PDB entry 1M1K | X-ray diffraction, 3.20 A resolution | chains A and S of the 30 polymer chains in the assembly

# Chain A
Molecule: 23S RRNA
From: Haloarcula marismortui
Sequence (2922 nucleotides; each row starts with the number of its first residue):
     2 UUGGCUACUA UGCCAGCUGG UGGAUUGCUC GGCUCAGGCG CUGAUGAAGG ACGUGCCAAG
    62 CUGCGAUAAG CCAUGGGGAG CCGCACGGAG GCGAAGAACC AUGGAUUUCC GAAUGAGAAU
   122 CUCUCUAACA AUUGCUUCGC GCAAUGAGGA ACCCCGAGAA CUGAAACAUC UCAGUAUCGG
   182 GAGGAACAGA AAACGCAAUG UGAUGUCGUU AGUAACCGCG AGUGAACGCG AUACAGCCCA
   242 AACCGAAGCC CUCACGGGCA AUGUGGUGUC AGGGCUACCU CUCAUCAGCC GACCGUCUCG
   302 ACGAAGUCUC UUGGAACAGA GCGUGAUACA GGGUGACAAC CCCGUACUCG AGACCAGUAC
   362 GACGUGCGGU AGUGCCAGAG UAGCGGGGGU UGGAUAUCCC UCGCGAAUAA CGCAGGCAUC
   422 GACUGCGAAG GCUAAACACA ACCUGAGACC GAUAGUGAAC AAGUAGUGUG AACGAACGCU
   482 GCAAAGUACC CUCAGAAGGG AGGCGAAAUA GAGCAUGAAA UCAGUUGGCG AUCGAGCGAC
   542 AGGGCAUACA AGGUCCCUCG ACGAAUGACC GACGCGCGAG CGUCCAGUAA GACUCACGGG
   602 AAGCCGAUGU UCUGUCGUAC GUUUUGAAAA ACGAGCCAGG GAGUGUGUCU GCAUGGCAAG
   662 UCUAACCGGA GUAUCCGGGG AGGCACAGGG AAACCGACAU GGCCGCAGGG CUUUGCCCGA
   722 GGGCCGCCGU CUUCAAGGGC GGGGAGCCAU GUGGACACGA CCCGAAUCCG GACGAUCUAC
   782 GCAUGGACAA GAUGAAGCGU GCCGAAAGGC ACGUGGAAGU CUGUUAGAGU UGGUGUCCUA
   842 CAAUACCCUC UCGUGAUCUA UGUGUAGGGG UGAAAGGCCC AUCGAGUCCG GCAACAGCUG
   902 GUUCCAAUCG AAACAUGUCG AAGCAUGACC UCCGCCGAGG UAGUCUGUGA GGUAGAGCGA
   962 CCGAUUGGUG UGUCCGCCUC CGAGAGGAGU CGGCACACCU GUCAAACUCC AAACUUACAG
  1022 ACGCCGUUUG ACGCGGGGAU UCCGGUGCGC GGGGUAAGCC UGUGUACCAG GAGGGGAACA
  1082 ACCCAGAGAU AGGUUAAGGU CCCCAAGUGU GGAUUAAGUG UAAUCCUCUG AAGGUGGUCU
  1142 CGAGCCCUAG ACAGCCGGGA GGUGAGCUUA GAAGCAGCUA CCCUCUAAGA AAAGCGUAAC
  1202 AGCUUACCGG CCGAGGUUUG AGGCGCCCAA AAUGAUCGGG ACUCAAAUCC ACCACCGAGA
  1262 CCUGUCCGUA CCACUCAUAC UGGUAAUCGA GUAGAUUGGC GCUCUAAUUG GAUGGAAGUA
  1322 GGGGUGAAAA CUCCUAUGGA CCGAUUAGUG ACGAAAAUCC UGGCCAUAGU AGCAGCGAUA
  1382 GUCGGGUGAG AACCCCGACG GCCUAAUGGA UAAGGGUUCC UCAGCACUGC UGAUCAGCUG
  1442 AGGGUUAGCC GGUCCUAAGU CAUACCGCAA CUCGACUAUG ACGAAAUGGG AAACGGGUUA
  1502 AUAUUCCCGU GCCACUAUGC AGUGAAAGUU GACGCCCUGG GGUCGAUCAC GCUGGGCAUU
  1562 CGCCCAGUCG AACCGUCCAA CUCCGUGGAA GCCGUAAUGG CAGGAAGCGG ACGAACGGCG
  1622 GCAUAGGGAA ACGUGAUUCA ACCUGGGGCC CAUGAAAAGA CGAGCAUAGU GUCCGUACCG
  1682 AGAACCGACA CAGGUGUCCA UGGCGGCGAA AGCCAAGGCC UGUCGGGAGC AACCAACGUU
  1742 AGGGAAUUCG GCAAGUUAGU CCCGUACCUU CGGAAGAAGG GAUGCCUGCU CCGGAACGGA
  1802 GCAGGUCGCA GUGACUCGGA AGCUCGGACU GUCUAGUAAC AACAUAGGUG ACCGCAAAUC
  1862 CGCAAGGACU CGUACGGUCA CUGAAUCCUG CCCAGUGCAG GUAUCUGAAC ACCUCGUACA
  1922 AGAGGACGAA GGACCUGUCA ACGGCGGGGG UAACUAUGAC CCUCUUAAGG UAGCGUAGUA
  1982 CCUUGCCGCA UCAGUAGCGG CUUGCAUGAA UGGAUUAACC AGAGCUUCAC UGUCCCAACG
  2042 UUGGGCCCGG UGAACUGUAC AUUCCAGUGC GGAGUCUGGA GACACCCAGG GGGAAGCGAA
  2102 GACCCUAUGG AGCUUUACUG CAGGCUGUCG CUGAGACGUG GUCGCCGAUG UGCAGCAUAG
  2162 GUAGGAGACA CUACACAGGU ACCCGCGCUA GCGGGCCACC GAGUCAACAG UGAAAUACUA
  2222 CCCGUCGGUG ACUGCGACUC UCACUCCGGG AGGAGGACAC CGAUAGCCGG GCAGUUUGAC
  2282 UGGGGCGGUA CGCGCUCGAA AAGAUAUCGA GCGCGCCCUA UGGCUAUCUC AGCCGGGACA
  2342 GAGACCCGGC GAAGAGUGCA AGAGCAAAAG AUAGCUUGAC AGUGUUCUUC CCAACGAGGA
  2402 ACGCUGACGC GAAAGCGUGG UCUAGCGAAC CAAUUAGCCU GCUUGAUGCG GGCAAUUGAU
  2462 GACAGAAAAG CUACCCUAGG GAUAACAGAG UCGUCACUCG CAAGAGCACA UAUCGACCGA
  2522 GUGGCUUGCU ACCUCGAUGU CGGUUCCCUC CAUCCUGCCC GUGCAGAAGC GGGCAAGGGU
  2582 GAGGUUGUUC GCCUAUUAAA GGAGGUCGUG AGCUGGGUUU AGACCGUCGU GAGACAGGUC
  2642 GGCUGCUAUC UACUGGGUGU GUAAUGGUGU CUGACAAGAA CGACCGUAUA GUACGAGAGG
  2702 AACUACGGUU GGUGGCCACU GGUGUACCGG UUGUUCGAGA GAGCACGUGC CGGGUAGCCA
  2762 CGCCACACGG GGUAAGAGCU GAACGCAUCU AAGCUCGAAA CCCACUUGGA AAAGAGACAC
  2822 CGCCGAGGUC CCGCGUACAA GACGCGGUCG AUAGACUCGG GGUGUGCGCG UCGAGGUAAC
  2882 GAGACGUUAA GCCCACGAGC ACUAACAGAC CAAAGCCAUC AU
Disordered / not traced: 2-9, 126-127, 715, 971-998, 1560, 1952-1963, 2137-2236, 2339-2343, 2665-2666, 2915-2923
Differences from the reference sequence: conflict C560 (U3155 in 3377779)
Ion coordination: Mg2+ site 1 near G28 (its only coordinating residue here); Na+ site 1 near C40 (its only coordinating residue here); Na+ site 2: G56, A59, A60, G61; Na+ site 3: G66, U108; Mg2+ site 2 near U115 (its only coordinating residue here); Na+ site 4: C141, G142; Na+ site 5 near U146 (its only coordinating residue here); Mg2+ site 3: C162, U2276; K+ site 1: C162, U163, U172; Mg2+ site 4: A165, A167, C168; Na+ site 6: A165, A166, A167; Mg2+ site 5: A166, G219; 63 more Na+ sites not listed; 98 more Mg2+ sites not listed; 1 more K+ sites not listed
Ligand contacts: azithromycin (ZIT): C839, G2099, A2100, A2103, A2538, G2540, U2645, G2646

# Chain S
Name: Ribosomal protein L22
From: Haloarcula marismortui
UniProtKB: P10970 (RL22_HALMA); residue numbers follow UniProt; this construct covers 1-154
Amino-acid sequence (154 residues; each row starts with the number of its first residue):
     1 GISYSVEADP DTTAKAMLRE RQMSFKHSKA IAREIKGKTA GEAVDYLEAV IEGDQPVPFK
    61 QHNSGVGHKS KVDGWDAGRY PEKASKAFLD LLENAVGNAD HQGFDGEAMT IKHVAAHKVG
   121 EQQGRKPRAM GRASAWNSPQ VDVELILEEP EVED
Disordered / not traced: 151-154
Ion coordination: Mg2+: Gly65 (shared with C2048(A), C2088(A), A2089(A) of chain A); Na+ site 1: Ser70, Val72; Na+ site 2: Val72, Trp75 (shared with U2659(A), G2660(A) of chain A)

# Chain A / chain S interface
Residue-residue contacts - 131 pairs, chain A then chain S:
  A11(A) - Lys60(S)  hydrogen bond to the phosphate
  A11(A) - Gly74(S)  sugar contact
  A11(A) - Trp75(S)  sugar contact
  U12(A) - Lys60(S)  salt bridge to the phosphate
  U12(A) - Trp75(S)  sugar contact
  G13(A) - Gln61(S)  phosphate contact
  U19(A) - Ser5(S)  hydrogen bond to the sugar
  G20(A) - Ile2(S)  sugar contact
  G20(A) - Ser3(S)  hydrogen bond to the sugar
  G20(A) - Ser5(S)  sugar contact
  G20(A) - His117(S)  base contact
  G21(A) - Gly1(S)  sugar contact
  G21(A) - Ile2(S)  sugar contact
  G21(A) - Ser3(S)  hydrogen bond to the phosphate
  U22(A) - Gly1(S)  hydrogen bond to the phosphate
  U22(A) - Val119(S)  sugar contact
  C492(A) - His101(S)  hydrogen bond to the sugar
  C494(A) - Glu93(S)  sugar contact
  G499(A) - Arg19(S)  phosphate contact
  G499(A) - Asn94(S)  hydrogen bond to the base
  G500(A) - Tyr4(S)  phosphate contact
  G500(A) - Ala16(S)  sugar contact
  G500(A) - Met17(S)  hydrogen bond to the sugar
  G500(A) - Arg19(S)  salt bridge to the phosphate
  G500(A) - Asn94(S)  hydrogen bond to the sugar
  G500(A) - Asn98(S)  base contact
  G501(A) - Tyr4(S)  hydrogen bond to the phosphate
  G501(A) - Lys15(S)  sugar contact
  G501(A) - Met17(S)  phosphate contact
  G501(A) - Asn98(S)  sugar contact
  G501(A) - Gln102(S)  hydrogen bond to the sugar
  U510(A) - Ser3(S)  base contact
  C523(A) - Phe25(S)  sugar contact
  C523(A) - Lys29(S)  hydrogen bond to the phosphate
  A524(A) - Phe25(S)  sugar contact
  A524(A) - Lys29(S)  salt bridge to the phosphate
  A524(A) - Gln61(S)  phosphate contact
  A524(A) - Ala115(S)  sugar contact
  A524(A) - Ala116(S)  hydrogen bond to the sugar
  A524(A) - His117(S)  hydrogen bond to the base
  G525(A) - Arg33(S)  salt bridge to the phosphate
  G525(A) - Lys36(S)  phosphate contact
  G525(A) - His113(S)  hydrogen bond to the sugar
  G525(A) - Ala115(S)  sugar contact
  U526(A) - Lys36(S)  salt bridge to the phosphate
  U840(A) - Arg128(S)  hydrogen bond to the sugar
  U840(A) - Ala129(S)  phosphate contact
  U840(A) - Arg132(S)  hydrogen bond to the sugar
  A841(A) - Arg128(S)  salt bridge to the phosphate
  A841(A) - Ala129(S)  hydrogen bond to the phosphate
  A841(A) - Met130(S)  base contact
  A843(A) - Arg128(S)  phosphate contact
  A843(A) - Ala129(S)  phosphate contact
  A844(A) - Ala129(S)  phosphate contact
  A844(A) - Met130(S)  hydrogen bond to the phosphate
  A844(A) - Gly131(S)  phosphate contact
  A1369(A) - Lys26(S)  hydrogen bond to the sugar
  A1369(A) - Ser64(S)  hydrogen bond to the phosphate
  G1370(A) - Ser24(S)  hydrogen bond to the base
  G1370(A) - Lys26(S)  salt bridge to the phosphate
  G1370(A) - His62(S)  salt bridge to the phosphate
  G1370(A) - Asn63(S)  phosphate contact
  G1370(A) - Ser64(S)  hydrogen bond to the phosphate
  G1370(A) - Arg79(S)  sugar contact
  G1370(A) - Pro139(S)  base contact
  U1371(A) - Arg79(S)  salt bridge to the phosphate
  A1372(A) - Trp136(S)  base contact
  G1373(A) - Trp136(S)  base contact
  C1428(A) - Gln22(S)  phosphate contact
  C1428(A) - Gln122(S)  hydrogen bond to the phosphate
  U1429(A) - Gln122(S)  phosphate contact
  C1431(A) - Lys126(S)  hydrogen bond to the base
  A1689(A) - Pro127(S)  base contact
  A1689(A) - Arg128(S)  hydrogen bond to the base
  A1689(A) - Gly131(S)  base contact
  A1689(A) - Arg132(S)  hydrogen bond to the base
  A1689(A) - Ala133(S)  base contact
  C1690(A) - Pro127(S)  base contact
  C2048(A) - Gly65(S)  phosphate contact
  C2048(A) - Lys69(S)  hydrogen bond to the phosphate
  C2049(A) - Lys69(S)  salt bridge to the phosphate
  C2049(A) - Gly78(S)  phosphate contact
  C2049(A) - Arg79(S)  salt bridge to the phosphate
  C2049(A) - Tyr80(S)  phosphate contact
  G2050(A) - Arg79(S)  salt bridge to the phosphate
  G2050(A) - Tyr80(S)  hydrogen bond to the phosphate
  G2050(A) - Pro81(S)  phosphate contact
  G2050(A) - Glu82(S)  phosphate contact
  G2051(A) - His27(S)  phosphate contact
  G2051(A) - Pro81(S)  phosphate contact
  G2051(A) - Glu82(S)  hydrogen bond to the phosphate
  G2051(A) - Lys83(S)  hydrogen bond to the phosphate
  U2052(A) - Lys83(S)  salt bridge to the phosphate
  G2053(A) - Trp136(S)  sugar contact
  G2053(A) - Asn137(S)  hydrogen bond to the phosphate
  G2053(A) - Ser138(S)  hydrogen bond to the phosphate
  A2054(A) - Arg128(S)  hydrogen bond to the base
  A2054(A) - Ser134(S)  hydrogen bond to the sugar
  A2054(A) - Ala135(S)  hydrogen bond to the sugar
  A2054(A) - Trp136(S)  phosphate contact
  A2054(A) - Asn137(S)  hydrogen bond to the phosphate
  A2055(A) - Arg128(S)  sugar contact
  A2055(A) - Arg132(S)  hydrogen bond to the sugar
  A2055(A) - Ser134(S)  sugar contact
  A2055(A) - Ala135(S)  phosphate contact
  C2086(A) - Trp75(S)  sugar contact
  C2087(A) - Asn63(S)  phosphate contact
  C2087(A) - His68(S)  hydrogen bond to the sugar
  C2088(A) - Asn63(S)  phosphate contact
  C2088(A) - Ser64(S)  phosphate contact
  C2088(A) - Gly65(S)  hydrogen bond to the phosphate
  C2088(A) - Val66(S)  sugar contact
  A2089(A) - Gly65(S)  phosphate contact
  U2648(A) - Arg128(S)  base contact
  G2657(A) - His68(S)  base contact
  G2658(A) - His68(S)  hydrogen bond to the sugar
  G2658(A) - Asp76(S)  hydrogen bond to the base
  U2659(A) - Trp75(S)  hydrogen bond to the sugar
  U2659(A) - Asp76(S)  hydrogen bond to the sugar
  G2660(A) - Val72(S)  phosphate contact
  G2660(A) - Asp73(S)  phosphate contact
  G2660(A) - Gly74(S)  hydrogen bond to the phosphate
  G2660(A) - Trp75(S)  phosphate contact
  C2831(A) - Ser70(S)  phosphate contact
  C2831(A) - Lys71(S)  phosphate contact
  C2832(A) - Lys71(S)  salt bridge to the phosphate
  A2841(A) - Gly67(S)  sugar contact
  A2841(A) - His68(S)  hydrogen bond to the sugar
  G2842(A) - His68(S)  sugar contact
  G2842(A) - Ser70(S)  phosphate contact
  A2843(A) - Ser70(S)  phosphate contact
Also at the interface, not in a pair above, chain A (59 interface residues in all): C491, U493, A502, U1368, A1427, C2056
Also at the interface, not in a pair above, chain S (70 interface residues in all): Val6, Met23, Ala84, Val114, Lys118

# Overview
Chain A and chain S form an interface of 59 and 70 residues respectively, with 46 hydrogen bonds and 14 salt
bridges. Polar pairs include G499(A)-Asn94(S), A524(A)-His117(S) and G1370(A)-Ser24(S). Chain A binds
azithromycin. G56(A), A59(A), A60(A) and G61(A) form the Na+ site 2.
Chain A is 23S RRNA and chain S is Ribosomal protein L22, both from Haloarcula marismortui; the structure,
Co-crystal structure of azithromycin bound to the 50S ribosomal subunit of Haloarcula marismortui, was
determined by X-ray diffraction (same publication as 1K8A, 1K9M and 1KD1).
